8KB5 - chains B and J of the 10 polymer chains in the assembly; structure by electron microscopy, 2.26 A resolution.

Chain B:
Molecule: Histone H4
Source organism: Homo sapiens
Reference sequence: P62805 (H4_HUMAN); residues 0-102 here correspond to UniProt positions 1-103 (UniProt number = residue number + 1)
Chain sequence (106 residues; row label = number of the first residue in the row; numbers below 1 keep their minus sign (Gly-3 is residue -3)):
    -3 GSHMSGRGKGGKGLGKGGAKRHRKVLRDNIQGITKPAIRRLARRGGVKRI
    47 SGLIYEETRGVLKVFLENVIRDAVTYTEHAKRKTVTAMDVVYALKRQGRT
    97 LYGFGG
Unresolved in the structure: -3 to 20
Differences from the reference sequence: expression tag (-3 to -1)
Curated features (UniProtKB/Swiss-Prot):
  - DNA-binding region: Lys16 to Lys20
  - modified residue: Ser1 (N-acetylserine), Arg3 (Asymmetric dimethylarginine), Lys5 (N6-(2-hydroxyisobutyryl)lysine), Lys8 (N6-(2-hydroxyisobutyryl)lysine), Lys12 (N6-(2-hydroxyisobutyryl)lysine), Lys16 (N6-(2-hydroxyisobutyryl)lysine), Lys20 (N6,N6,N6-trimethyllysine), Lys31 (N6-(2-hydroxyisobutyryl)lysine), Lys44 (N6-(2-hydroxyisobutyryl)lysine), Ser47 (Phosphoserine), Tyr51 (Phosphotyrosine), Lys59 (N6-(2-hydroxyisobutyryl)lysine), Lys77 (N6-(2-hydroxyisobutyryl)lysine), Lys79 (N6-(2-hydroxyisobutyryl)lysine), Thr80 (Phosphothreonine), Tyr88 (Phosphotyrosine), Lys91 (N6-(2-hydroxyisobutyryl)lysine)
  - cross-link (Glycyl lysine isopeptide (Lys-Gly)): Lys12 (interchain with G-Cter in SUMO2), Lys20 (interchain with G-Cter in SUMO2), Lys31 (interchain with G-Cter in SUMO2), Lys59 (interchain with G-Cter in SUMO2), Lys79 (interchain with G-Cter in SUMO2), Lys91 (interchain with G-Cter in SUMO2)
What the authors report for this chain:
  - conformationally variable residues (side-chain flip): Phe100

Chain J:
Molecule: 145-nt DNA strand
Source organism: synthetic construct
Sequence (145 nucleotides; each row starts with the number of its first residue; numbers below 1 keep their minus sign (DA-72 is residue -72)):
   -72 ATCACAATCCCGGTGCCGAGGCCGCTCAATTGGTCGTAGACAGCTCTAGC
   -22 ACCGCTTAAACGCACGTACGGATTCCGTACGTGCGTTTAAGCGGTGCTAG
    28 AGCTGTCTACGACCAATTGAGCGGCCTCGGCACCGGGATTGTGAT

Chain B / chain J interface:
Residue-residue contacts (11):
  Arg35(B) with DG8(J), salt bridge to the phosphate
  Arg45(B) with DC7(J), sugar contact; DG8(J), phosphate contact
  Ile46(B) with DC7(J), sugar contact; DG8(J), hydrogen bond to the phosphate
  Ser47(B) with DC7(J), hydrogen bond to the phosphate
  Gly48(B) with DC7(J), hydrogen bond to the phosphate
  Arg78(B) with DA28(J), phosphate contact
  Lys79(B) with DG27(J), phosphate contact; DA28(J), hydrogen bond to the phosphate
  Thr80(B) with DA28(J), hydrogen bond to the phosphate
Also at the interface, not in a pair above, chain B (10 interface residues in all): Lys44, Lys77
Also at the interface, not in a pair above, chain J (5 interface residues in all): DG29

In short:
The interface between chain B and chain J involves 10 residues on one side and 5 on the other; the contacts
include 5 hydrogen bonds and 1 salt bridge. Polar pairs include Ile46(B)-DG8(J), Ser47(B)-DC7(J) and
Gly48(B)-DC7(J). From UniProt: a DNA-binding region on chain B. From the paper: conformational variability at
Phe100(B).
Chain B is Histone H4 (Homo sapiens) and chain J is a 145-nt DNA strand (synthetic construct); the structure,
Cryo-EM structure of the human nucleosome containing H3.8, was determined by electron microscopy.
